PDB entry 5DJD | X-ray diffraction, 2.30 A resolution | chains A and B of the 3 polymer chains in the assembly

[Chain A]
Molecule: Ig gamma-1 chain C region
From: Homo sapiens
UniProtKB: P01857 (IGHG1_HUMAN); residues 221-447 here correspond to UniProt positions 104-330 (UniProt number = residue number - 117)
Amino-acid sequence (227 residues; row label = number of the first residue in the row):
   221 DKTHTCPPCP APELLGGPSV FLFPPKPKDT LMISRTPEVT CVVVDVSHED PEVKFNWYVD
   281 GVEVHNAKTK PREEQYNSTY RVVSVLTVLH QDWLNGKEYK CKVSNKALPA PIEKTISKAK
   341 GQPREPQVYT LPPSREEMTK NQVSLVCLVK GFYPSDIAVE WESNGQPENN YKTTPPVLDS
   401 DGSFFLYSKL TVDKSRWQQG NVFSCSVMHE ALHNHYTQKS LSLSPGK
Unresolved in the structure: 221-236, 445-447
Sequence notes: variant Glu356 (Asp239 in P01857), Met358 (Leu241 in P01857); engineered mutation Val366 (Thr249 in P01857)
Cystine bridges: Cys261-Cys321, Cys367-Cys425
Glycans and other covalent adducts: glycan linked to Asn297
Curated features (UniProtKB/Swiss-Prot):
  - glycosylation: Asn297 (N-linked (GlcNAc...) (complex) asparagine)

[Chain B]
Molecule: Ig gamma-1 chain C region
From: Homo sapiens
UniProtKB: P01857 (IGHG1_HUMAN); residues 221-447 here correspond to UniProt positions 104-330 (UniProt number = residue number - 117)
Amino-acid sequence (240 residues; row label = number of the first residue in the row):
   208 HHHHHHHHSG SGSDKTHTCP PCPAPELLGG PSVFLFPPKP KDTLEASRTP EVTCVVVDVS
   268 HEDPEVKFNW YVDGVEVHNA KTKPREEQYN STYRVVSVLT VLHQDWLNGK EYKCKVSNKA
   328 LPAPIEKTIS KAKGQPREPQ VYTLPPSREE MTKNQVSLTC LVKGFYPSDI AVEWESNGQP
   388 ENNYKTTPPV LDSDGSFFLF SKLTVDKSRW QQGNVFSCSV MHEALHNAYT QKSLSLSPGK
Unresolved in the structure: 208-236, 444-447
Sequence notes: expression tag (208-220); engineered mutation Glu252 (Met135 in P01857), Ala253 (Ile136 in P01857), Phe407 (Tyr290 in P01857), Ala435 (His318 in P01857); variant Glu356 (Asp239 in P01857), Met358 (Leu241 in P01857)
Cystine bridges: Cys261-Cys321, Cys367-Cys425
Glycans and other covalent adducts: glycan linked to Asn297
Curated features (UniProtKB/Swiss-Prot):
  - glycosylation: Asn297 (N-linked (GlcNAc...) (complex) asparagine)

[Interface between chain A and chain B]
Contacting residue pairs (39):
  Gln347(A) - Lys360(B)  hydrogen bond
  Tyr349(A) - Ser354(B)
  Tyr349(A) - Glu356(B)
  Tyr349(A) - Glu357(B)
  Tyr349(A) - Lys360(B)
  Thr350(A) - Ser354(B)
  Leu351(A) - Pro352(B)
  Pro352(A) - Leu351(B)
  Ser354(A) - Tyr349(B)
  Ser354(A) - Leu351(B)
  Glu356(A) - Tyr349(B)
  Glu357(A) - Tyr349(B)
  Glu357(A) - Lys370(B)  salt bridge
  Lys360(A) - Gln347(B)
  Lys360(A) - Tyr349(B)
  Ser364(A) - Leu368(B)
  Ser364(A) - Lys370(B)
  Val366(A) - Phe407(B)  hydrophobic
  Leu368(A) - Ser364(B)
  Leu368(A) - Lys409(B)
  Lys370(A) - Glu357(B)
  Lys370(A) - Ser364(B)
  Lys392(A) - Leu398(B)
  Lys392(A) - Asp399(B)
  Lys392(A) - Phe405(B)
  Thr394(A) - Thr394(B)
  Pro395(A) - Val397(B)
  Leu398(A) - Lys392(B)
  Asp399(A) - Lys392(B)
  Asp399(A) - Lys409(B)  salt bridge
  Ser400(A) - Asn390(B)
  Phe405(A) - Lys392(B)
  Phe405(A) - Lys409(B)
  Tyr407(A) - Thr366(B)  hydrogen bond
  Tyr407(A) - Phe407(B)  hydrophobic
  Tyr407(A) - Lys409(B)
  Lys409(A) - Asp399(B)  salt bridge
  Lys409(A) - Phe405(B)
  Lys409(A) - Phe407(B)
Other interface residues (no listed pair), chain A (24 interface residues in all): Asn390, Val397
Other interface residues (no listed pair), chain B (25 interface residues in all): Thr350, Pro395, Ser400, Ser408

[In short]
24 residues of chain A face 25 of chain B across their interface, with 2 hydrogen bonds and 3 salt bridges.
Polar pairs include Glu357(A)-Lys370(B), Asp399(A)-Lys409(B) and Lys409(A)-Asp399(B).
Chain A is Ig gamma-1 chain C region and chain B is Ig gamma-1 chain C region, both from Homo sapiens; the
structure, Fc Heterodimer Design 5.1 T366V + Y407F, was determined by X-ray diffraction together with 5DI8,
5DJ0, 5DJ2, 5DJ6, 5DJ8, 5DJA and 10 further entries from the same study.
